PDB entry 6DVD | X-ray diffraction, 3.90 A resolution | chains D and G of the 8 polymer chains in the assembly

# Chain D
Molecule: DNA-directed RNA polymerase subunit beta'
Source organism: Mycobacterium tuberculosis (strain ATCC 25618 / H37Rv)
Notes: EC 2.7.7.6
Reference sequence: P9WGY7 (RPOC_MYCTU); residue numbers follow UniProt; this construct covers 1-1316
Chain sequence (1316 residues; each row starts with the number of its first residue):
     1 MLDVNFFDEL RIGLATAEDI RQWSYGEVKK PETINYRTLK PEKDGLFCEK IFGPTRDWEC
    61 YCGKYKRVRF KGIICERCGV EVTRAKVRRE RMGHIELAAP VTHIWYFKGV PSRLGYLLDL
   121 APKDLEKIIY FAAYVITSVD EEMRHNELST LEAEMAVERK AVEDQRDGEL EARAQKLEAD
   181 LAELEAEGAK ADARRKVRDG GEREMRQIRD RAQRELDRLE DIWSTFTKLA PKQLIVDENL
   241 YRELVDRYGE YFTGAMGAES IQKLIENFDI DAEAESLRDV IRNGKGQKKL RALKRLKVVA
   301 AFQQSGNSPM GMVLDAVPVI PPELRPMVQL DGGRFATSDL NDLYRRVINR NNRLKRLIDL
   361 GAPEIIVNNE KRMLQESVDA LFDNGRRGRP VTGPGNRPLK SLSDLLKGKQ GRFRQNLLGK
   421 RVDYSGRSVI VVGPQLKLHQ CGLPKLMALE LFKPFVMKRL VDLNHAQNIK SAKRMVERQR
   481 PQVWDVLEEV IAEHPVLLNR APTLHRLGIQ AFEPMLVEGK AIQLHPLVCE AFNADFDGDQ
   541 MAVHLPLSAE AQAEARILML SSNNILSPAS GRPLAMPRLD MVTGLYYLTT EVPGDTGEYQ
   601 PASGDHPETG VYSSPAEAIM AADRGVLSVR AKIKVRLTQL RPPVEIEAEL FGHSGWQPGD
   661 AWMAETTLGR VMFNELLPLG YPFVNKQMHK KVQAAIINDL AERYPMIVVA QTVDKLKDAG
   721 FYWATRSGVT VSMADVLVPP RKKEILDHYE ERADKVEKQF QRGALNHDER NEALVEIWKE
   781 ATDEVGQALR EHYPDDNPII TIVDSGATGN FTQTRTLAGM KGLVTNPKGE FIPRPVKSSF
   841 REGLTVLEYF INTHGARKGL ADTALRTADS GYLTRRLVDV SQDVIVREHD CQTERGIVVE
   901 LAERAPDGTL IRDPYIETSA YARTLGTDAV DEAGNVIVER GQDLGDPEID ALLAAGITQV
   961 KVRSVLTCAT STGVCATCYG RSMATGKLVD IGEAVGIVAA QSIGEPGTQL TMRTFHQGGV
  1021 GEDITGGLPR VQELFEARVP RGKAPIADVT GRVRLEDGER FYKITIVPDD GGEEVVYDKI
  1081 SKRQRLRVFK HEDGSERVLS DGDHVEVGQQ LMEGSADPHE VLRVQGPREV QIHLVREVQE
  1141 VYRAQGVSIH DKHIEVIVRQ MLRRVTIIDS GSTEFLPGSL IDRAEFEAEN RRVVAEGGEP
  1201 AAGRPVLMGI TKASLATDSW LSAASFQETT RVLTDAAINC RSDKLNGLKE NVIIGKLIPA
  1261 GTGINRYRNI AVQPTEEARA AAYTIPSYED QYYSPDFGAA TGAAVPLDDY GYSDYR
Not modelled in the structure: 1-2, 1012-1025, 1282-1316
Curated features (UniProtKB/Swiss-Prot):
  - binding site (Zn(2+)): Cys60, Cys62, Cys75, Cys78, Cys891, Cys968, Cys975, Cys978
  - binding site (Mg(2+)): Asp535, Asp537, Asp539
Metal / ion sites: Zn2+ site 1: Cys60, Cys62, Cys75, Cys78; Zn2+ site 2: Cys891, Cys968, Cys975, Cys978

# Chain G
Molecule: 10-nt DNA strand
Source organism: Mycobacterium tuberculosis H37Rv
Sequence (10 nucleotides; row label = number of the first residue in the row):
     4 GCATCCGTGA

# Chain D / chain G interface
Residue-residue contacts - 14 pairs, chain D then chain G:
  Lys108(D) with DG10(G), salt bridge to the phosphate
  Val110(D) with DG10(G), sugar contact
  Gln287(D) with DG4(G), hydrogen bond to the phosphate
  Arg291(D) with DC5(G), base contact
  Arg386(D) with DG10(G), phosphate contact; DT11(G), salt bridge to the phosphate
  Arg414(D) with DA13(G), salt bridge to the phosphate
  Tyr872(D) with DG12(G), phosphate contact; DA13(G), sugar contact
  Arg875(D) with DA13(G), salt bridge to the phosphate
  Gln1227(D) with DG12(G), sugar contact
  Glu1228(D) with DT11(G), phosphate contact; DG12(G), hydrogen bond to the phosphate
  Thr1230(D) with DT11(G), phosphate contact
Interface residues without a listed pair, chain D (13 interface residues in all): Ala868, Thr1229

# In short
13 residues of chain D and 6 residues of chain G are in contact, with 2 hydrogen bonds and 4 salt bridges.
Polar pairs include Gln287(D)-DG4(G), Glu1228(D)-DG12(G) and Lys108(D)-DG10(G). Curated annotation (UniProt)
lists 8 Zn2+-binding residues and 3 Mg2+-binding residues on chain D.
Chain D is DNA-directed RNA polymerase subunit beta' (Mycobacterium tuberculosis (strain ATCC 25618 / H37Rv))
and chain G is a 10-nt DNA strand (Mycobacterium tuberculosis H37Rv); the structure, Crystal structure of
Mycobacterium tuberculosis transcription initiation complex(ECF sigma factor L) with 6 nt spacer and ..., was
determined by X-ray diffraction (same publication as 6DV9, 6DVB, 6DVC and 6DVE).
